5IBS - chain A; structure by X-ray diffraction, 2.32 A resolution.

[Chain A]
Protein: Tyrosine-protein phosphatase non-receptor type 11
Organism: Homo sapiens
Notes: EC 3.1.3.48
Reference sequence: Q06124 (PTN11_HUMAN), isoform Q06124-2; residues 1-525 here = UniProt positions 1-525
Sequence (526 residues; numbered 0 to 525; the number before each row is that of its first residue; numbering starts at 0):
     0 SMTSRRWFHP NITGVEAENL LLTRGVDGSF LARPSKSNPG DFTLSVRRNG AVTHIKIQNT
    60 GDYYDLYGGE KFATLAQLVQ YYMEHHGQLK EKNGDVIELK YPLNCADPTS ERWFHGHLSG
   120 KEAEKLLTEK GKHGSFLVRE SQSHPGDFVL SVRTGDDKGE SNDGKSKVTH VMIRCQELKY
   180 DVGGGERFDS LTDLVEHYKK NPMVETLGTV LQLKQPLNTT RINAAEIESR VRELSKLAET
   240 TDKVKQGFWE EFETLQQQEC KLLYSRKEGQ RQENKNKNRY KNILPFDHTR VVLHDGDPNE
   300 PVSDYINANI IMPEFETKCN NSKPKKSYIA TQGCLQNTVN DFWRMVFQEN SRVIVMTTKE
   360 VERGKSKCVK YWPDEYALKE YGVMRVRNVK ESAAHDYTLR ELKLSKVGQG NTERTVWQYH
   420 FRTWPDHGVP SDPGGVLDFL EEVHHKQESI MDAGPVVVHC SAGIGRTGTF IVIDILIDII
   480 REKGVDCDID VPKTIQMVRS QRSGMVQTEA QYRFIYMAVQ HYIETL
Unresolved in the structure: 0-3, 34-37, 85, 91-94, 156-163, 236-245, 314-323
Sequence notes: expression tag (0); engineered mutation Gln76 (Glu in Q06124)
UniProt features mapped onto this chain:
  - active site: Cys459 (Phosphocysteine intermediate)
  - binding site (substrate): Asp425, Cys459 to Arg465, Gln506
  - modified residue: Thr2 (N-acetylthreonine), Tyr62 (Phosphotyrosine), Tyr66 (Phosphotyrosine)
  - natural variant: Thr2 (T2I: In NS1), Thr42 (T42A: In NS1), Asn58 (N58K: In NS1), Thr59 (T59A: In NS1), Gly60 (G60A: In NS1; G60V: In myelodysplastic syndrome), Asp61 (D61G: In NS1; D61N: In NS1; D61V: In JMML; D61Y: In JMML), Tyr62 (Y62D: In NS1), Tyr63 (Y63C: In NS1), Glu69 (E69K: In JMML; E69Q: In NS1), Phe71 (F71K: In acute myeloid leukemia; F71L: In NS1), Ala72 (A72G: In NS1; A72S: In NS1; A72T: In JMML; A72V: In JMML), Thr73 (T73I: In NS1), 24 further natural variant entries in UniProt
  - mutagenesis: Cys459 (C459S: Abolishes phosphatase activity. Enhances interaction with NEDD9)
What the authors report for this chain:
  - contacts within the chain: Gln76-Ser502
  - conformationally variable residues (loop rearrangement, side-chain flip): Leu262, Arg265, Ser502

[In short]
UniProt lists active-site residue Cys459, 9 substrate-binding residues and one mutagenesis site. From the
paper: conformational variability at Leu262, Arg265 and Ser502; contacts within the chain involving Gln76 and
Ser502.
Chain A is Tyrosine-protein phosphatase non-receptor type 11 (Homo sapiens); the structure, Structure of E76Q,
a Cancer-Associated Mutation of the Oncogenic Phosphatase SHP2, was determined by X-ray diffraction together
with 5I6V and 5IBM from the same study.
